Entry 8RJK (electron microscopy, 5.91 A resolution (low resolution: residue-level contacts below are approximate; hydrogen-bond / salt-bridge calls are withheld)); this record covers chains 1 and v of the 54 polymer chains in the assembly.

Chain 1 (and v):
Protein: Citrate synthase
From: Synechococcus elongatus PCC 7942
Notes: chain v of this document is another copy of the same molecule, construct and numbering; everything in this record applies to it too
UniProtKB: Q31QM5 (Q31QM5_SYNE7); numbering as in UniProt (aligned over 1-386)
Sequence (394 residues; numbered 1 to 394; the number before each row is that of its first residue):
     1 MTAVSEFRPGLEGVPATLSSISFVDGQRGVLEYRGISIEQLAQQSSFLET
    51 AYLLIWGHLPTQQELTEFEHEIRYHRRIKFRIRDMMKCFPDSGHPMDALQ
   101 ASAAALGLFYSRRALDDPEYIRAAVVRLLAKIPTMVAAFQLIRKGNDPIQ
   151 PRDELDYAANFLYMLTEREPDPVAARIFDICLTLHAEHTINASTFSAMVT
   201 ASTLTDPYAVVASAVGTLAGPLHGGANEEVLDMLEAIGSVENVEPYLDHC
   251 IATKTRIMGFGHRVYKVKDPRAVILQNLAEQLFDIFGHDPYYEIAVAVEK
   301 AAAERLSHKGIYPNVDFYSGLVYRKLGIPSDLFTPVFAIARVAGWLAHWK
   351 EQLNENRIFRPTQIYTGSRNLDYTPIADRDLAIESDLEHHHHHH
Not modelled in the structure: 1-4, 115, 224-225, 378-394 (chain v: 1-4, 113-116, 380-394)
Differences from the reference sequence: engineered mutation Arg-369 (His in Q31QM5); expression tag (387-394)
What the authors report for this chain:
  - mutagenesis - L18Q: unchanged catalytic activity on saturating substrate conditions

How chain 1 and chain v interact:
Pairs across the interface (7):
  Ser-5(1) / Ile-364(v)
  Ser-5(1) / Tyr-365(v)
  Ser-5(1) / Thr-366(v)
  Glu-6(1) / Tyr-365(v)
  Ile-364(1) / Ser-5(v)
  Tyr-365(1) / Ser-5(v)
  Tyr-365(1) / Glu-6(v)
Also at the interface, not in a pair above, chain v (6 interface residues in all): Gly-367

In short:
4 residues of chain 1 face 6 of chain v across their interface. The paper reports that L18Q of chain 1 leaves
catalytic activity on saturating substrate conditions unchanged.
Chain 1 and chain v are both Citrate synthase (Synechococcus elongatus PCC 7942); the structure, Pseudoatomic
model of a second-order Sierpinski triangle formed by the citrate synthase from Synechococcus elongatus, was
determined by electron microscopy together with 8BP7, 8BEI, 8RJL and 8AN1 from the same study.
